8VAN - chains B and F of the 7 polymer chains in the assembly; structure by electron microscopy, 7.70 A resolution (low resolution: residue-level contacts below are approximate; hydrogen-bond / salt-bridge calls are withheld).

[Chain B]
Name: DNA polymerase III subunit tau
Source organism: Escherichia coli
Notes: EC 2.7.7.7
Reference sequence: P06710 (DPO3X_ECOLI); residues 1-373 here = UniProt positions 1-373
Sequence (376 residues; each row starts with the number of its first residue; numbers below 1 keep their minus sign (Gly-2 is residue -2)):
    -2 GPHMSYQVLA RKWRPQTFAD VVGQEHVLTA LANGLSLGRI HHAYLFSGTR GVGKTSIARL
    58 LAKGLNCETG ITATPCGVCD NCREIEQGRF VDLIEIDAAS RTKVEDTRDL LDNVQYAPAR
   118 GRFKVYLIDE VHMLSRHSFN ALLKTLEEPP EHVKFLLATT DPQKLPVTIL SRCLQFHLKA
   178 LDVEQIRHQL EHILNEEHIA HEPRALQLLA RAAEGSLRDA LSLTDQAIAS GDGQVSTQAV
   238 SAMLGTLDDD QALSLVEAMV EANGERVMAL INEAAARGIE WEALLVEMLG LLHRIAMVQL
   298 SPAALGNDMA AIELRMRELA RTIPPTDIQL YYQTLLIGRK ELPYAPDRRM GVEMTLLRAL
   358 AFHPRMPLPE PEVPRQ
Disordered / not traced: -2 to 0, 361-373
Construct notes: expression tag (-2 to 0)
Swiss-Prot annotation at these positions:
  - binding site (ATP): Gly45 to Thr52
  - binding site (Zn(2+)): Cys64, Cys73, Cys76, Cys79
From the paper describing this entry:
  - catalytic residues: Glu127 (citing earlier work)
  - mutagenesis - K141A: decreased catalytic activity

[Chain F]
Name: Beta sliding clamp
Source organism: Escherichia coli
Reference sequence: C3SLM2 (C3SLM2_ECOLX); numbering as in UniProt (aligned over 1-366)
Sequence (369 residues; each row starts with the number of its first residue; numbers below 1 keep their minus sign (Gly-2 is residue -2)):
    -2 GPHMKFTVER EHLLKPLQQV SGPLGGRPTL PILGNLLLQV ADGTLSLTGT DLEMEMVARV
    58 ALVQPHEPGA TTVPARKFFD ICRGLPEGAE IAVQLEGERM LVRSGRSRFS LSTLPAADFP
   118 NLDDWQSEVE FTLPQATMKR LIEATQFSMA HQDVRYYLNG MLFETEGEEL RTVATDGHRL
   178 AVCSMPIGQS LPSHSVIVPR KGVIELMRML DGGDNPLRVQ IGSNNIRAHV GDFIFTSKLV
   238 DGRFPDYRRV LPKNPDKHLE AGCDLLKQAF ARAAILSNEK FRGVRLYVSE NQLKITANNP
   298 EQEEAEEILD VTYSGAEMEI GFNVSYVLDV LNALKCENVR MMLTDSVSSV QIEDAASQSA
   358 AYVVMPMRL
Disordered / not traced: -2 to 0
Construct notes: expression tag (-2 to 0)

[Chain B / chain F interface]
Pairs across the interface (4; chain B residue first):
  Arg105(B) with Gln149(F); Val151(F)
  Asp109(B) with Tyr153(F)
  Gln112(B) with Tyr153(F)
Other interface residues (no listed pair), chain B (5 interface residues in all): Leu108, Tyr113
Other interface residues (no listed pair), chain F (5 interface residues in all): Tyr154, Val237

[In short]
The chain B/chain F interface involves 5 residues from each chain. UniProt lists 8 ATP-binding residues and 4
Zn2+-binding residues on chain B. From the paper: the catalytic residue Glu127(B); K141A of chain B reduces
catalytic activity.
Chain B is DNA polymerase III subunit tau and chain F is Beta sliding clamp, both from Escherichia coli; the
structure, Structure of the E. coli clamp loader bound to the beta clamp in an Initial-Binding conformation,
was determined by electron microscopy together with 8VAL, 8VAM, 8VAP, 8VAQ, 8VAR, 8VAS and 8VAT from the same
study.
